Entry 8AP7 (electron microscopy, 2.70 A resolution); this record covers chains F and N of the 30 polymer chains in the assembly.

== Chain F ==
Molecule: subunit-f
Source organism: Trypanosoma brucei brucei
UniProt: Q57ZE2 (Q57ZE2_TRYB2); residues 1-145 here = UniProt positions 1-145
Sequence (145 residues; each row starts with the number of its first residue):
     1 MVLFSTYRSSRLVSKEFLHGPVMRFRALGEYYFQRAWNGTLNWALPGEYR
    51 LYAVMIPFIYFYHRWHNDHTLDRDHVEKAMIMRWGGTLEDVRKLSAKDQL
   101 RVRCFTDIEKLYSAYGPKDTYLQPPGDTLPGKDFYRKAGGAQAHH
Disordered / not traced: 1, 137-145
Small-molecule neighbours:
  - 1,2-diacyl-sn-glycero-3-phosphocholine (PC1), molecule 1: Ala44, Leu45, Pro46, Leu51, Tyr52, Met55, Ile56, Pro57, Tyr60, Phe61, Arg64
  - 1,2-diacyl-sn-glycero-3-phosphocholine (PC1), molecule 2: Trp65, Asp68, His69

== Chain N ==
Molecule: ATPTB11
Source organism: Trypanosoma brucei brucei
UniProt: Q582T1 (Q582T1_TRYB2); residues 1-156 here = UniProt positions 1-156
Sequence (156 residues; each row starts with the number of its first residue):
     1 MLRKTPLFAMATTRKALVGNGPTFSTGGECMNTCDIQNAFPMNDRGVRSS
    51 SPFQEPNTAIYDSYLAWTYFQPMDVHIEKLPAPEAKYYQRHTKKPWDVSS
   101 TELTEIQSRKKYFQTLGYLVAFIYLYFLMPKEKSFSGLSGPDGHWIMLPK
   151 GRPELF
Disordered / not traced: 1-17
Small-molecule neighbours: Q7G (2-{[(4-O-alpha-D-glucopyranosyl-alpha-D-glucopyranosyl)oxy]methyl}-4-{[(3beta,9beta,14beta,17beta,25R)-spirost-5-en-3-yl]oxy}butyl 4-O-alpha-D-glucopyranosyl-alpha-D-glucopyranoside): Tyr124, Pro130, Leu138, Ser139, Gly140, Pro141, His144

== How chain F and chain N interact ==
Residue-residue contacts (52; chain F residue first):
  Tyr7(F) with Trp96(N)
  Arg8(F) with Leu103(N)
  Ser9(F) with Pro95(N), hydrogen bond (side chain-backbone); Asp97(N)
  Arg11(F) with Glu102(N), salt bridge; Glu105(N), salt bridge; Ile106(N); Arg109(N)
  Val13(F) with Arg109(N)
  Ser14(F) with Glu105(N); Arg109(N), hydrogen bond (backbone-side chain)
  Lys15(F) with Glu105(N); Arg109(N), hydrogen bond (backbone-side chain)
  Phe17(F) with Arg109(N), hydrogen bond (backbone-side chain)
  Leu18(F) with Phe113(N), hydrophobic
  Pro21(F) with Tyr112(N)
  Val22(F) with Ser108(N)
  Phe25(F) with Lys111(N); Tyr112(N), hydrophobic; Thr115(N)
  Arg26(F) with Thr104(N); Ser108(N)
  Tyr31(F) with Asn20(N)
  Gln34(F) with Pro22(N)
  Arg35(F) with Asn20(N), hydrogen bond (side chain-backbone); Gly21(N)
  Ala36(F) with Thr26(N), hydrogen bond (backbone-side chain); Gly28(N), hydrogen bond (backbone-backbone); Thr68(N)
  Trp37(F) with Trp67(N), hydrophobic; Tyr69(N), hydrophobic
  Gly39(F) with Gly27(N); Gly28(N)
  Tyr49(F) with Ser63(N), hydrogen bond
  Phe58(F) with Phe122(N), hydrophobic
  Tyr62(F) with Phe122(N), hydrophobic; Tyr126(N); Phe127(N), hydrophobic
  His63(F) with Tyr126(N)
  Trp65(F) with Phe127(N)
  His66(F) with Tyr126(N)
  Thr70(F) with Lys131(N)
  Leu71(F) with Lys131(N)
  Asp74(F) with Lys131(N), salt bridge; Ser134(N); Phe135(N), hydrogen bond (side chain-backbone)
  Glu77(F) with Ser136(N), hydrogen bond
  Lys78(F) with Phe135(N)
  Ile81(F) with Phe135(N), hydrophobic; Ser136(N)
  Leu88(F) with Leu138(N), hydrophobic
  Arg92(F) with Leu138(N)
Other interface residues (no listed pair), chain F (34 interface residues in all): Met82
Other interface residues (no listed pair), chain N (36 interface residues in all): Gln107, Lys110, Leu125, Lys133

== In short ==
34 residues of chain F face 36 of chain N across their interface, with 10 hydrogen bonds and 3 salt bridges.
Polar pairs include Arg11(F)-Glu102(N), Arg11(F)-Glu105(N) and Asp74(F)-Lys131(N). Bound to chain F:
1,2-diacyl-sn-glycero-3-phosphocholine. Ligands of chain N: compound Q7G.
Here chain F is subunit-f and chain N is ATPTB11, both from Trypanosoma brucei brucei. Entry 8AP7 (membrane
region of the Trypanosoma brucei mitochondrial ATP synthase dimer) was determined by electron microscopy (same
publication as 8AP6, 8AP8, 8AP9, 8APA, 8APB, 8APC and 7 further entries).
